PDB entry 8YJB | electron microscopy, 4.10 A resolution (low resolution: residue-level contacts below are approximate; hydrogen-bond / salt-bridge calls are withheld) | chains I and D of the 12 polymer chains in the assembly

== Chain I ==
Protein: Integrator complex subunit 9
From: Homo sapiens
UniProtKB: Q9NV88 (INT9_HUMAN); residues 1-658 here = UniProt positions 1-658
Chain sequence (658 residues; numbered 1 to 658; the number before each row is that of its first residue):
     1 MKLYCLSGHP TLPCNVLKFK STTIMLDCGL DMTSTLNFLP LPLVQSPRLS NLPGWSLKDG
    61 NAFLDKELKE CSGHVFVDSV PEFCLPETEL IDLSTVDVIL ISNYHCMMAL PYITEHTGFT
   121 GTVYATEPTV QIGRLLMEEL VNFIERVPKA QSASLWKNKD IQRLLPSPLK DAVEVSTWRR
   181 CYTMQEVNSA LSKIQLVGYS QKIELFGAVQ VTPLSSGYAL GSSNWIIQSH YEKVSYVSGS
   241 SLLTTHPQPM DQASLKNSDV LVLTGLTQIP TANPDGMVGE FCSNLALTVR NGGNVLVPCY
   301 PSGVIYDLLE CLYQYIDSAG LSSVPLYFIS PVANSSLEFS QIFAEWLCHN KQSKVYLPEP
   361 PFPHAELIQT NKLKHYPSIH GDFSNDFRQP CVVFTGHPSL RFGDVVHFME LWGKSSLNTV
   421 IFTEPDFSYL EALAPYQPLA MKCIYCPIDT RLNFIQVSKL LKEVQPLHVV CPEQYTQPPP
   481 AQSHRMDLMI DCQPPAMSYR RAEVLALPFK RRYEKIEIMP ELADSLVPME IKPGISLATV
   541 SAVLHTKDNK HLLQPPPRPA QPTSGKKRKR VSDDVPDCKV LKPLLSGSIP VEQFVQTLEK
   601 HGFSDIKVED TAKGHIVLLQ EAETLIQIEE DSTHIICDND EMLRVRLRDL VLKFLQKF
Unresolved in the structure: 557-581
UniProt features mapped onto this chain:
  - motif: Lys566 to Arg570 (Nuclear localization signal)
  - binding site (1D-myo-inositol hexakisphosphate): Lys2, Phe19, Lys510, Arg511
  - cross-link: Lys58 (Glycyl lysine isopeptide (Lys-Gly) (interchain with G-Cter in SUMO2))
  - mutagenesis: Glu280 to Arg290 (Abolished interaction with BRAT1), Ser283 (S283M: Abolished interaction with BRAT1; S283R: Decreased interaction with INTS11 and BRAT1), Lys566 to Arg570 (Decreased localization in the nucleus), Thr633 to Ile635 (Abolished interaction with INTS11), Arg644 to Arg648 (Abolished interaction with INTS11), Arg644 (R644E: Abolished interaction with INTS11)

== Chain D ==
Protein: Integrator complex subunit 4
From: Homo sapiens
UniProtKB: Q96HW7 (INT4_HUMAN); numbering as in UniProt (aligned over 1-963)
Chain sequence (963 residues; row label = number of the first residue in the row):
     1 MAAHLKKRVY EEFTKVVQPQ EEIATKKLRL TKPSKSAALH IDLCKATSPA DALQYLLQFA
    61 RKPVEAESVE GVVRILLEHY YKENDPSVRL KIASLLGLLS KTAGFSPDCI MDDAINILQN
   121 EKSHQVLAQL LDTLLAIGTK LPENQAIQMR LVDVACKHLT DTSHGVRNKC LQLLGNLGSL
   181 EKSVTKDAEG LAARDVQKII GDYFSDQDPR VRTAAIKAML QLHERGLKLH QTIYNQACKL
   241 LSDDYEQVRS AAVQLIWVVS QLYPESIVPI PSSNEEIRLV DDAFGKICHM VSDGSWVVRV
   301 QAAKLLGSME QVSSHFLEQT LDKKLMSDLR RKRTAHERAK ELYSSGEFSS GRKWGDDAPK
   361 EEVDTGAVNL IESGACGAFV HGLEDEMYEV RIAAVEALCM LAQSSPSFAE KCLDFLVDMF
   421 NDEIEEVRLQ SIHTMRKISN NITLREDQLD TVLAVLEDSS RDIREALHEL LCCTNVSTKE
   481 GIHLALVELL KNLTKYPTDR DSIWKCLKFL GSRHPTLVLP LVPELLSTHP FFDTAEPDMD
   541 DPAYIAVLVL IFNAAKTCPT MPALFSDHTF RHYAYLRDSL SHLVPALRLP GRKLVSSAVS
   601 PSIIPQEDPS QQFLQQSLER VYSLQHLDPQ GAQELLEFTI RDLQRLGELQ SELAGVADFS
   661 ATYLRCQLLL IKALQEKLWN VAAPLYLKQS DLASAAAKQI MEETYKMEFM YSGVENKQVV
   721 IIHHMRLQAK ALQLIVTART TRGLDPLFGM CEKFLQEVDF FQRYFIADLP HLQDSFVDKL
   781 LDLMPRLMTS KPAEVVKILQ TMLRQSAFLH LPLPEQIHKA SATIIEPAGE SDNPLRFTSG
   841 LVVALDVDAT LEHVQDPQNT VKVQVLYPDG QAQMIHPKPA DFRNPGPGRH RLITQVYLSH
   901 TAWTEACQVE VRLLLAYNSS ARIPKCPWME GGEMSPQVET SIEGTIPFSK PVKVYIMPKP
   961 ARR
Unresolved in the structure: 1-32, 183-195, 268-277, 324-376, 594-607, 919-942
UniProt features mapped onto this chain:
  - modified residue: Lys26 (N6-acetyllysine)
  - cross-link: Lys791 (Glycyl lysine isopeptide (Lys-Gly) (interchain with G-Cter in SUMO1))
  - mutagenesis: His164 to Arg167 (Decreased processing activity of the Integrator complex), Arg210 (R210A: Decreased processing activity of the Integrator complex)

== Chain I / chain D interface ==
Residue-residue contacts (38; chain I residue first):
  Ser21(I) with Arg210(D)
  Leu43(I) with Val842(D); Tyr897(D)
  Val44(I) with Val842(D); Tyr897(D); Leu898(D); Ser899(D)
  Gln45(I) with Gln873(D)
  Glu145(I) with Lys878(D)
  Arg146(I) with Tyr897(D)
  Pro148(I) with His876(D)
  Glu174(I) with Arg61(D)
  Ser176(I) with Arg61(D)
  Ser192(I) with Trp296(D)
  Phe206(I) with Arg210(D); Tyr245(D)
  Ile379(I) with Leu841(D); Val842(D)
  His380(I) with Val842(D); Val843(D); Ala844(D); Tyr897(D)
  Phe383(I) with Leu841(D)
  Ser384(I) with Thr838(D); Leu841(D)
  Asn385(I) with Arg962(D)
  Arg388(I) with Arg962(D); Arg963(D)
  His407(I) with Gly840(D); Ser899(D)
  Leu411(I) with Gly840(D)
  Thr546(I) with Gln207(D)
  Lys547(I) with Asp206(D); Gln207(D)
  Asp548(I) with Gln207(D); Arg212(D)
  Asn549(I) with Gln207(D); Asp208(D)
Also at the interface, not in a pair above, chain I (33 interface residues in all): Thr22, Asp97, Thr120, Val147, Thr177, Glu204, Phe387, Gln389, Glu503, Val504
Also at the interface, not in a pair above, chain D (32 interface residues in all): Pro49, Leu57, Ser87, His164, Ser205, Pro209, Gln247, Phe837, Pro877, Ala961

== Overview ==
33 residues of chain I face 32 of chain D across their interface. From UniProt: 4 residues binding
1D-myo-inositol hexakisphosphate and 24 mutagenesis sites on chain I; 5 mutagenesis sites on chain D.
Here chain I is Integrator complex subunit 9 and chain D is Integrator complex subunit 4, both from Homo
sapiens. Entry 8YJB (Cryo-EM structure of the human DSS1-INTAC complex) was determined by electron microscopy.
